PDB entry 6EBL | electron microscopy, 3.00 A resolution | chains A and B of the 8 polymer chains in the assembly

Chain A:
Name: Voltage-gated potassium channel subunit beta-2
From: Rattus norvegicus
Notes: engineered mutation(s): cytosolic domain (UNP residues 37-367)
UniProt: P62483 (KCAB2_RAT); residues 37-367 here = UniProt positions 37-367
Sequence (333 residues; row label = number of the first residue in the row):
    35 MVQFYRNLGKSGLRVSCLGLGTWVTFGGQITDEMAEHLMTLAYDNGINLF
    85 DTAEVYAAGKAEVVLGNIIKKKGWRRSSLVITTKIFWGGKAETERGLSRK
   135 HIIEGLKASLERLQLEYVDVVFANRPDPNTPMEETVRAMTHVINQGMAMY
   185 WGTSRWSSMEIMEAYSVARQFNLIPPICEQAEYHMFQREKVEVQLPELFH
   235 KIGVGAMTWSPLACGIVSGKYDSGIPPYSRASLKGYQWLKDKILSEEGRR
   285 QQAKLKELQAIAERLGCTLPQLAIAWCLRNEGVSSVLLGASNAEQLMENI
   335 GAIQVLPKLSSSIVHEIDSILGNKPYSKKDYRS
Disordered / not traced: 35-36, 362-367
Differences from the reference sequence: expression tag (35-36)
Residues lining bound ligands: NADP (NAP; NADP nicotinamide-adenine-dinucleotide phosphate): Gly55, Thr56, Trp57, Thr59, Gln63, Asp85, Tyr90, Lys118, Asn158, Ser188, Arg189, Gln214, Trp243, Ser244, Pro245, Leu246, Ala247, Cys248, Gly249, Ser252, Lys254, Tyr255, Tyr262, Ser263, Arg264, Pro304, Leu321, Leu322, Gly323, Ala324, Ser325, Gln329, Glu332, Asn333
Curated features (UniProtKB/Swiss-Prot):
  - active site: Tyr90 (Proton donor/acceptor)
  - binding site (NADP(+)): Thr56, Trp57, Gln63, Asp85, Asn158, Ser188, Arg189, Gln214, Trp243, Ser244, Pro245, Leu246, Ala247, Cys248, Lys254, Tyr262, Arg264, Gly323, Ser325, Gln329 and 2 more in UniProt
  - modified residue: Ser112 (Phosphoserine), Lys124 (N6-acetyllysine)
  - mutagenesis: Tyr90 (Y90F: Abolishes enzyme activity, but has no effect on NADPH binding)

Chain B:
Name: Potassium voltage-gated channel subfamily A member 2, Potassium voltage-gated channel subfamily B member 2 chimera
From: Rattus norvegicus
UniProt: chimeric construct of P63142, Q63099: residues 1-266 from P63142 (KCNA2_RAT) positions 1-266 (same numbers); residues 267-298 from Q63099 positions 278-309 (UniProt number = residue number + 11); residues 299-495 from P63142 (KCNA2_RAT) positions 303-499 (UniProt number = residue number + 4)
Sequence (513 residues; numbered -17 to 495; the number before each row is that of its first residue; numbers below 1 keep their minus sign (Met-17 is residue -17)):
   -17 MAHHHHHHHHENLYFQGSMTVATGDPVDEAAAHPGHPQDTYDPEADHECC
    33 ERVVINISGLRFETQLKTLAQFPETLLGDPKKRMRYFDPLRNEYFFDRNR
    83 PSFDAILYYYQSGGRLRRPVNVPLDIFSEEIRFYELGEEAMEMFREDEGY
   133 IKEEERPLPENEFQRQVWLLFEYPESSGPARIIAIVSVMVILISIVSFCL
   183 ETLPIFRDENEDMHGGGVTFHTYSQSTIGYQQSTSFTDPFFIVETLCIIW
   233 FSFEFLVRFFACPSKAGFFTNIMNIIDIVAIIPYYVTIFLTESNKSVLQF
   283 QNVRRVVQIFRIMRILRIFKLSRHSKGLQILGQTLKASMRELGLLIFFLF
   333 IGVILFSSAVYFAEADERDSQFPSIPDAFWWAVVSMTTVGYGDMVPTTIG
   383 GKIVGSLCAIAGVLTIALPVPVIVSNFNYFYHRETEGEEQAQYLQVTSCP
   433 KIPSSPDLKKSRSASTISKSDYMEIQEGVNNSNEDFREENLKTANCTLAN
   483 TNYVNITKMLTDV
Disordered / not traced: -17 to 30, 133-495
Differences from the reference sequence: expression tag (-17 to 0); conflict His15 (Leu in P63142), Gln207 (Asn in P63142)
Curated features (UniProtKB/Swiss-Prot):
  - glycosylation: Asn276 (N-linked (GlcNAc...) asparagine)

Chain A / chain B interface:
Residue-residue contacts - 11 pairs, chain A then chain B:
  Met196(A) - Asn74(B)
  Tyr199(A) - Pro71(B)  hydrogen bond (side chain-backbone)
  Tyr199(A) - Asn74(B)
  Ser200(A) - Asn74(B)
  Arg203(A) - Pro71(B)  hydrogen bond (side chain-backbone)
  Arg203(A) - Leu72(B)
  Glu231(A) - Met66(B)
  Lys235(A) - Met66(B)
  Lys235(A) - Phe69(B)
  Lys235(A) - Pro71(B)
  Lys235(A) - Tyr76(B)
Other interface residues (no listed pair), chain A (7 interface residues in all): Ile236
Other interface residues (no listed pair), chain B (7 interface residues in all): Glu33

In short:
The chain A/chain B interface involves 7 residues from each chain, with 2 hydrogen bonds. Among the polar
pairs are Tyr199(A)-Pro71(B) and Arg203(A)-Pro71(B). Bound to chain A: NADP. UniProt lists active-site residue
Tyr90(A), 22 NADP+-binding residues and one mutagenesis site on chain A.
Here chain A is Voltage-gated potassium channel subunit beta-2 and chain B is Potassium voltage-gated channel
subfamily A member 2, Potassium voltage-gated channel subfamily B member 2 chimera, both from Rattus
norvegicus. Entry 6EBL (The voltage-activated Kv1.2-2.1 paddle chimera channel in lipid nanodiscs, cytosolic
domain) was determined by electron microscopy together with 6EBK and 6EBM from the same study.
